8ICQ - chains T and A of the 3 polymer chains in the assembly; structure by X-ray diffraction, 3.00 A resolution.

[Chain T]
Molecule: 8-nt DNA strand
Sequence (8 nucleotides; numbered 1 to 8; the number before each row is that of its first residue):
     1 CATTAGAA

[Chain A]
Protein: Protein (DNA polymerase beta (e.c.2.7.7.7))
Organism: Homo sapiens
Reference sequence: P06746 (DPOB_HUMAN); residues 2-335 here correspond to UniProt positions 1-334 (UniProt number = residue number - 1)
Chain sequence (335 residues; row label = number of the first residue in the row):
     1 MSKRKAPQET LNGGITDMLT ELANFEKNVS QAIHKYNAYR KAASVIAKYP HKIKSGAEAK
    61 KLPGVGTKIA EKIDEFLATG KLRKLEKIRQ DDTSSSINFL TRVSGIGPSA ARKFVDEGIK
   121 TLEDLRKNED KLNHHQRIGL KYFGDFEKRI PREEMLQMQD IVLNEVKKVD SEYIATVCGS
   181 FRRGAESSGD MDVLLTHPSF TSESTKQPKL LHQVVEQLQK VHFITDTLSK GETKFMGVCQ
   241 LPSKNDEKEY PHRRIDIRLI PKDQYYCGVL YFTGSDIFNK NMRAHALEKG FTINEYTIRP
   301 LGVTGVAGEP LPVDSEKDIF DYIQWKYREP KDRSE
Not modelled in the structure: 1-8
Bound ions: Na+ site 1: Lys60, Leu62; Na+ site 2: Thr101, Val103, Ile106 (shared with 1 residue of chain P)

[Chain T / chain A interface]
Residue-residue contacts - 11 pairs, chain T then chain A:
  DA2(T) - Tyr296(A)  sugar contact
  DT3(T) - Thr233(A)  phosphate contact
  DT4(T) - Ser229(A)  phosphate contact
  DT4(T) - Gly231(A)  phosphate contact
  DT4(T) - Glu232(A)  hydrogen bond to the phosphate
  DT4(T) - Thr233(A)  hydrogen bond to the phosphate
  DT4(T) - Lys234(A)  hydrogen bond to the phosphate
  DA5(T) - Ser229(A)  phosphate contact
  DA5(T) - Lys230(A)  hydrogen bond to the phosphate
  DG6(T) - Asn133(A)  phosphate contact
  DG6(T) - His134(A)  phosphate contact

[In short]
The interface between chain T and chain A involves 5 residues on one side and 9 on the other; the contacts
include 4 hydrogen bonds. Polar pairs include DT4(T)-Glu232(A), DT4(T)-Thr233(A) and DT4(T)-Lys234(A).
Thr101(A), Val103(A) and Ile106(A) coordinate Na+ site 2.
Here chain T is an 8-nt DNA strand and chain A is Protein (DNA polymerase beta (e.c.2.7.7.7)) (Homo sapiens).
Entry 8ICQ (DNA polymerase beta (pol B) (e.c.2.7.7.7) complexed with seven base pairs of DNA; soaked in the
...) was determined by X-ray diffraction, deposited together with 1ZQT, 7ICE, 7ICF, 7ICG, 7ICH, 7ICI and 39
further entries.
